4IHF - chains E and G of the 6 polymer chains in the assembly; structure by X-ray diffraction, 2.10 A resolution.

Chain E:
Name: UDP-3-O-(3-hydroxymyristoyl)glucosamine N-acyltransferase
Organism: Escherichia coli
Notes: EC 2.3.1.191
Reference sequence: P21645 (LPXD_ECOLI); numbering as in UniProt (aligned over 3-341)
Sequence (348 residues; each row starts with the number of its first residue; numbers below 1 keep their minus sign (Met-6 is residue -6)):
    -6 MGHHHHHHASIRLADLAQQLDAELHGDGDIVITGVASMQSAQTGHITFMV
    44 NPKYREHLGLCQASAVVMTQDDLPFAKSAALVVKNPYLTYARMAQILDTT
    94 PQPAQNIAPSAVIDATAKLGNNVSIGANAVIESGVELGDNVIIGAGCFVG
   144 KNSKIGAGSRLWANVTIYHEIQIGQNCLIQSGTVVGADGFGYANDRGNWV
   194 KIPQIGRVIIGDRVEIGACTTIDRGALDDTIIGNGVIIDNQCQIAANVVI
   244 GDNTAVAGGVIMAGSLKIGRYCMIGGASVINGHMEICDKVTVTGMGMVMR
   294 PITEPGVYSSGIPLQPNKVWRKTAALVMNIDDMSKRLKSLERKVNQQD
Not modelled in the structure: -6 to 2, 339-341
Sequence notes: expression tag (-6 to 2); conflict Ala239 (His in P21645)
Residues lining bound ligands:
  - 1F7 (S-[2-({N-[(2S)-2-hydroxy-3,3-dimethyl-4-(phosphonooxy)butanoyl]-beta-alanyl}amino)ethyl] (3R)-3-hydroxytetradecanethioate), molecule 1: Phe183, Asp216, Gln236, Ala238, Ile254, Met255, Ala256, Gly257, Val272, Ile273, Asn274, Met290, Val291, Met292
  - 1F7, molecule 2: Asp232, Ala250, Gly251, Gly268, Gly269, Thr286, Gly287
  - 1F7, molecule 3: Asn310, Trp313, Arg314
What the authors report for this chain:
  - catalytic residues: Gly257
  - binding site for 1F7: Phe183, Asp216, Asp232, Gln236, Gly257, Met290, Asn310, Arg314
  - specificity-determining residues: Met290
  - mutagenesis - R293A (23-fold): decreased binding to acyl-ACP (citing earlier work)
  - mutagenesis - M290C: abolished catalytic activity on UDP-acyl-GlcN
  - mutagenesis - M290C: unchanged catalytic activity on DTT

Chain G:
Name: Acyl carrier protein
Organism: Escherichia coli
Reference sequence: G7RM21 (G7RM21_ECOC1); residues 0-77 here correspond to UniProt positions 1-78 (UniProt number = residue number + 1)
Sequence (80 residues; numbered -2 to 77; the number before each row is that of its first residue; numbers below 1 keep their minus sign (Ser-2 is residue -2)):
    -2 SHMSTIEERVKKIIGEQLGVKQEEVTNNASFVEDLGADSLDTVELVMALE
    48 EEFDTEIPDEEAEKITTVQAAIDYINGHQA
Not modelled in the structure: -2 to -1, 76-77
Sequence notes: expression tag (-2 to -1)
Covalently attached groups: compound 1F7 linked to Ser36
What the authors report for this chain:
  - post-translational modification sites: Ser36

Interface between chain E and chain G:
Pairs across the interface (11):
  Met292(E) with Asp35(G); Leu37(G), hydrophobic
  Arg293(E) with Asp35(G), salt bridge; Leu37(G); Asp38(G), salt bridge; Glu41(G), salt bridge
  Lys331(E) with Glu47(G); Asp51(G), salt bridge; Thr52(G), hydrogen bond (side chain-backbone); Glu53(G), salt bridge
  Arg335(E) with Glu53(G), salt bridge
The authors on this interface:
  - hot spots on chain E (mutagenesis) - R293A (23-fold): decreased binding to acyl-ACP (citing earlier work)
  - interface residues, chain G: Leu37(G)

Summary:
The interface between chain E and chain G involves 4 residues on one side and 8 on the other, with 1 hydrogen
bond and 6 salt bridges. Among the polar pairs are Arg293(E)-Asp35(G), Arg293(E)-Asp38(G) and
Arg293(E)-Glu41(G). From the paper: the catalytic residue Gly257(E); R293A of chain E reduces binding to
acyl-ACP.
Chain E is UDP-3-O-(3-hydroxymyristoyl)glucosamine N-acyltransferase and chain G is Acyl carrier protein, both
from Escherichia coli; the structure, Chasing Acyl Carrier Protein Through a Catalytic Cycle of Lipid A
Production, was determined by X-ray diffraction, deposited together with 4IHG and 4IHH.
